PDB entry 6HK0 | X-ray diffraction, 3.45 A resolution | chains B and C of the 5 polymer chains in the assembly

== Chain B (and C) ==
Name: Cys-loop ligand-gated ion channel
Organism: Dickeya chrysanthemi
Notes: chain C of this document is another copy of the same molecule, construct and numbering; everything in this record applies to it too
UniProtKB: P0C7B7 (ELIC_DICCH); the construct has insertions or renumbered stretches relative to UniProt, so the offset changes along the chain: 11-163 = UniProt 11-163; 165-317 = UniProt 164-316
Sequence (307 residues; numbered 11 to 317; the number before each row is that of its first residue):
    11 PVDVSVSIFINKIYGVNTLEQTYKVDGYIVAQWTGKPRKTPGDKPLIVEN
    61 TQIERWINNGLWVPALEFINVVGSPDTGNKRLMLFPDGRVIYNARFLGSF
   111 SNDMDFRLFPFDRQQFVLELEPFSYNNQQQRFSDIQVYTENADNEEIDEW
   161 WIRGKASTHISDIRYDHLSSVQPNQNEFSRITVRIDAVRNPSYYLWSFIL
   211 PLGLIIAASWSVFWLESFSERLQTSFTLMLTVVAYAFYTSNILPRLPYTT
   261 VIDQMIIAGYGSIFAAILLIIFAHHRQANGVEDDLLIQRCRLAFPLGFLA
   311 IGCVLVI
Sequence notes: conflict Q140 (Leu in P0C7B7), A152 (Ile in P0C7B7), N289 (Met288 in P0C7B7); insertion (164)
What the authors report for this chain:
  - self-association interface (contacts with another copy of this molecule): I281

== Chain B / chain C interface ==
Contacting residue pairs (91):
  K22(B) - E30(C)  hydrogen bond (side chain-backbone)
  K22(B) - T32(C)
  K22(B) - S111(C)  hydrogen bond
  Y24(B) - E30(C)
  Y24(B) - V82(C)
  Y38(B) - E77(C)  hydrogen bond
  Y38(B) - I79(C)
  I57(B) - S134(C)
  I57(B) - Y135(C)  hydrophobic
  E59(B) - V73(C)
  E59(B) - P74(C)
  E59(B) - A75(C)  hydrogen bond (side chain-backbone)
  E59(B) - S134(C)  hydrogen bond
  E59(B) - Y135(C)
  Q62(B) - I67(C)
  Q62(B) - N68(C)  hydrogen bond
  D86(B) - G83(C)
  D86(B) - S84(C)  hydrogen bond (side chain-backbone)
  T87(B) - S84(C)  hydrogen bond (backbone-side chain)
  G88(B) - S84(C)
  N89(B) - A75(C)
  N89(B) - E77(C)
  N89(B) - F133(C)
  K90(B) - F133(C)
  R91(B) - F133(C)
  R91(B) - S134(C)
  N103(B) - F133(C)
  R105(B) - E77(C)  salt bridge
  R105(B) - F78(C)
  R105(B) - I79(C)  hydrogen bond (side chain-backbone)
  R105(B) - V81(C)  hydrogen bond (side chain-backbone)
  L107(B) - V82(C)  hydrophobic
  L107(B) - G83(C)
  Y148(B) - H177(C)
  E156(B) - Y258(C)
  I157(B) - Q31(C)
  I157(B) - M114(C)
  I157(B) - R117(C)
  I157(B) - P257(C)
  I157(B) - Y258(C)
  D158(B) - Q31(C)  hydrogen bond
  E159(B) - L29(C)
  E159(B) - P257(C)
  N200(B) - P257(C)
  S202(B) - P257(C)  hydrogen bond (side chain-backbone)
  S202(B) - Y258(C)
  Y203(B) - S250(C)
  Y203(B) - L256(C)
  Y203(B) - P257(C)  hydrogen bond (backbone-backbone)
  Y203(B) - Y258(C)
  Y203(B) - D263(C)
  W206(B) - T259(C)
  W206(B) - I267(C)
  S207(B) - T259(C)
  S207(B) - D263(C)
  L210(B) - I267(C)  hydrophobic
  P211(B) - Y270(C)  hydrophobic
  L214(B) - F274(C)
  I215(B) - M239(C)  hydrophobic
  I215(B) - V243(C)  hydrophobic
  A217(B) - F274(C)  hydrophobic
  A218(B) - F236(C)
  A218(B) - I277(C)  hydrophobic
  S221(B) - F236(C)
  S221(B) - I277(C)
  W224(B) - F228(C)
  W224(B) - I281(C)  hydrophobic
  W224(B) - H285(C)
  L225(B) - L232(C)  hydrophobic
  E226(B) - H284(C)  salt bridge
  E230(B) - S229(C)  hydrogen bond
  E230(B) - Q233(C)  hydrogen bond (backbone-side chain)
  T234(B) - Q233(C)  hydrogen bond
  T234(B) - F236(C)
  T237(B) - F236(C)
  L238(B) - F236(C)  hydrophobic
  L240(B) - L240(C)  hydrophobic
  T241(B) - L240(C)
  A244(B) - L240(C)  hydrophobic
  A244(B) - V243(C)  hydrophobic
  Y245(B) - V243(C)
  Y245(B) - Y270(C)
  F247(B) - F247(C)  hydrophobic
  Y248(B) - A246(C)
  Y248(B) - F247(C)  hydrophobic
  Y248(B) - S250(C)
  N251(B) - F247(C)
  N251(B) - N251(C)  hydrogen bond
  N251(B) - R255(C)
  I252(B) - S250(C)
  R301(B) - H285(C)
Other interface residues (no listed pair), chain B (54 interface residues in all): F19, K34, D36, T61, R65, A104
Other interface residues (no listed pair), chain C (53 interface residues in all): E64, D115, Q139, T237, G271

== Overview ==
54 residues of chain B face 53 of chain C across their interface; the contacts include 17 hydrogen bonds and 2
salt bridges. Among the polar pairs are R105(B)-E77(C), E226(B)-H284(C) and K22(B)-E30(C). From the paper: a
self-association interface involving I281(B).
Both chains are Cys-loop ligand-gated ion channel (Dickeya chrysanthemi). Entry 6HK0 (X-ray structure of a
pentameric ligand gated ion channel from Erwinia chrysanthemi (ELIC) F16'S pore mutant ...) was determined by
X-ray diffraction, deposited together with 6HJX and 6HJY.
